6BBP - chain A; structure by electron microscopy, 35.00 A resolution (very low resolution: no residue pairs are listed; an interface is given only as per-side residue counts).

[Chain A]
Molecule: Cytohesin-3, ADP-ribosylation factor 6
From: Mus musculus
UniProtKB: chimeric construct of O08967, P62330: residues 63-399 from O08967 (CYH3_MOUSE) positions 63-399 (same numbers); residues 400-571 from P62330 positions 2-173 (UniProt number = residue number - 398)
Chain sequence (520 residues; row label = number of the first residue in the row):
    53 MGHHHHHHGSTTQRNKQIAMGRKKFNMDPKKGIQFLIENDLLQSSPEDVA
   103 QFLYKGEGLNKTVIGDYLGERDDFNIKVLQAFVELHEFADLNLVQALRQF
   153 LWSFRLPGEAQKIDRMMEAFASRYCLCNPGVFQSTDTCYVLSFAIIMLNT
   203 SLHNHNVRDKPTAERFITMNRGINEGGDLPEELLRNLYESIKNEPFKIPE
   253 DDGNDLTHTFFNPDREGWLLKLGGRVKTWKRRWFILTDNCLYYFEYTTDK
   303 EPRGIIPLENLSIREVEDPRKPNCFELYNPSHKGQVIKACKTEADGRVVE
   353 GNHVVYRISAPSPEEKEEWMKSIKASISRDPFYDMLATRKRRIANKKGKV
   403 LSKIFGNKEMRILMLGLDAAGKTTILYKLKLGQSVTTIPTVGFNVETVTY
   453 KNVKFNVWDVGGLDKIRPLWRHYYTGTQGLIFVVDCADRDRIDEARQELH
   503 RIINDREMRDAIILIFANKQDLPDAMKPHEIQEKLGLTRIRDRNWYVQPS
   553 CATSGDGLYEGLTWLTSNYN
Sequence notes: initiating methionine (53); expression tag (54-62, 572); engineered mutation Leu-465 (Gln67 in P62330)
Curated features (UniProtKB/Swiss-Prot):
  - region: Arg-391 to Lys-399 (C-terminal autoinhibitory region)
  - binding site (a 1,2-diacyl-sn-glycero-3-phospho-(1D-myo-inositol-3,4,5-trisphosphate)): Lys-273 to Thr-280, Arg-284, Tyr-295, Arg-305, Asn-354
  - binding site (GTP): Ala-421 to Thr-426, Thr-439 to Thr-442, Asn-520 to Asp-523, Cys-553, Ala-554
  - lipidation: Gly-400 (N-myristoyl glycine), Lys-401 (N6-myristoyl lysine)
Covalent attachments: covalent link Met-79/Thr-300
Metal / ion sites: Mg2+: Thr-425, Thr-442 (together with GTP)
Residues lining bound ligands:
  - inositol-(1,3,4,5)-tetrakisphosphate (4IP): Lys-273, Leu-274, Gly-275, Gly-276, Arg-277, Val-278, Thr-280, Lys-282, Arg-284, Tyr-295, Arg-305, Lys-343, Asn-354, His-355
  - GTP (guanosine-5'-triphosphate): Leu-419, Asp-420, Ala-421, Ala-422, Gly-423, Lys-424, Thr-425, Thr-426, Thr-439, Ile-440, Pro-441, Thr-442, Val-462, Gly-463, Gly-464, Leu-465, Asn-520, Lys-521, Asp-523, Leu-524, Cys-553, Ala-554, Thr-555
What the authors report for this chain:
  - catalytic residues: Glu-161 (citing earlier work)
  - conformationally variable residues (order/disorder transition): Glu-252 to His-260

[In short]
Bound to chain A: GTP and inositol-(1,3,4,5)-tetrakisphosphate. The Mg2+ site is built by Thr-425 and Thr-442.
UniProt lists 12 residues binding 1,2-diacyl-sn-glycero-3-phospho-(1D-myo-inositol-3,4,5-trisphosphate) and 16
GTP-binding residues. The paper reports the catalytic residue Glu-161; conformational variability at Glu-252.
Chain A is Cytohesin-3, ADP-ribosylation factor 6 (Mus musculus); the structure, Model for compact volume of
truncated monomeric Cytohesin-3 (Grp1; amino acids 63-399) E161A 6GS Arf6 Q67L ..., was determined by electron
microscopy (same publication as 6BBQ).
